Entry 7SZI (electron microscopy, 2.70 A resolution); this record covers chains C and D of the 4 polymer chains in the assembly.

# Chain C
Protein: OmpK36
Organism: Klebsiella pneumoniae
UniProtKB: D6QLY0 (D6QLY0_KLEPN); residues 1-344 here correspond to UniProt positions 22-365 (UniProt number = residue number + 21)
Amino-acid sequence (345 residues; numbered 0 to 344; the number before each row is that of its first residue; numbering starts at 0):
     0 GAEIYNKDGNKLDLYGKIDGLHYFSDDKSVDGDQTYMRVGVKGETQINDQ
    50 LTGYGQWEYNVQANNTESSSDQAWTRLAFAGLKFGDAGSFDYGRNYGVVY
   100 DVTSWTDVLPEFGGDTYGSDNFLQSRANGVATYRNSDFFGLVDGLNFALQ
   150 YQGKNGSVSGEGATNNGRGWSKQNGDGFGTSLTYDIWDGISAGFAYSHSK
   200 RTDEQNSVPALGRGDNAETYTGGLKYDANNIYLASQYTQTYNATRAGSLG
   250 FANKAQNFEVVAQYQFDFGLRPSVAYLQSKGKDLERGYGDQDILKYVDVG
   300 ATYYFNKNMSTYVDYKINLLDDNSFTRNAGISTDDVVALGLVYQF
Unresolved in the structure: 185-187
Sequence notes: expression tag (0)

# Chain D
Protein: TraN
Organism: Klebsiella pneumoniae
Amino-acid sequence (9 residues; each row starts with the number of its first residue; numbering starts at 0):
     0 CSGGQNTHC
Disulfides: C0-C8

# Chain C / chain D interface
Contacting residue pairs (25):
  Y22(C) - H7(D)
  Y35(C) - N5(D)
  R37(C) - Q4(D)  hydrogen bond (side chain-backbone)
  R75(C) - Q4(D)
  R75(C) - T6(D)  hydrogen bond
  Y99(C) - G3(D)  hydrogen bond (side chain-backbone)
  Y99(C) - Q4(D)
  D106(C) - G3(D)
  D106(C) - Q4(D)
  P109(C) - N5(D)
  E110(C) - N5(D)  hydrogen bond
  E110(C) - H7(D)  hydrogen bond (backbone-side chain)
  F111(C) - H7(D)
  G113(C) - G2(D)
  D114(C) - S1(D)
  Y116(C) - S1(D)
  Y116(C) - G2(D)  hydrogen bond (backbone-backbone)
  Y116(C) - G3(D)
  G117(C) - S1(D)
  G117(C) - G2(D)
  S118(C) - C0(D)  hydrogen bond (side chain-backbone)
  S118(C) - S1(D)  hydrogen bond (backbone-backbone)
  S124(C) - G3(D)  hydrogen bond (side chain-backbone)
  R125(C) - G3(D)
  R125(C) - Q4(D)
Interface residues without a listed pair, chain C (22 interface residues in all): K16, W73, Y95, L108, G112, R244

# Summary
Chain C and chain D form an interface of 22 and 8 residues respectively, with 9 hydrogen bonds. Polar pairs
include R37(C)-Q4(D), R75(C)-T6(D) and Y99(C)-G3(D).
Here chain C is OmpK36 and chain D is TraN, both from Klebsiella pneumoniae. Entry 7SZI (Cryo-EM structure of
OmpK36-TraN mating pair stabilization proteins from carbapenem-resistant Klebsiella pneumoniae) was determined
by electron microscopy.
